PDB entry 7SUG | X-ray diffraction, 1.48 A resolution | chain A

Chain A:
Molecule: Serine/threonine-protein kinase Chk1
From: Homo sapiens
Notes: EC 2.7.11.1
Reference sequence: O14757 (CHK1_HUMAN); residue numbers follow UniProt; this construct covers 1-289
Chain sequence (297 residues; numbered 1 to 297; the number before each row is that of its first residue):
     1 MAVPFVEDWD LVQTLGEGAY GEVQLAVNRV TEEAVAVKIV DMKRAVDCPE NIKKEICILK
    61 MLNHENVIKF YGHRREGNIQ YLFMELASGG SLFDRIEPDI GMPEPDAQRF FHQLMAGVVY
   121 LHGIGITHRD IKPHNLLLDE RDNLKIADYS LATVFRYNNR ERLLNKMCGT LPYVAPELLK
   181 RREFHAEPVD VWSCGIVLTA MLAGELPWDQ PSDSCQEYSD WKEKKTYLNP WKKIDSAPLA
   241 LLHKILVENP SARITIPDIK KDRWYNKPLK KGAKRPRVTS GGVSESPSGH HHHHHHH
Not modelled in the structure: 1-2, 42-48, 272-297
Construct notes: engineered mutation Leu-59 (Asn in O14757), Ile-68 (Val in O14757), Met-84 (Leu in O14757), Leu-86 (Tyr in O14757), Ala-87 (Cys in O14757), Ser-91 (Glu in O14757), His-134 (Glu in O14757), Ala-147 (Ser in O14757), Tyr-149 (Phe in O14757), Ser-150 (Gly in O14757); expression tag (290-297)
Curated features (UniProtKB/Swiss-Prot):
  - active site: Asp-130 (Proton acceptor)
  - binding site (ATP): Leu-15 to Val-23, Lys-38
  - modified residue (Phosphoserine): Ser-280, Ser-286
  - cross-link: Lys-132 (Glycyl lysine isopeptide (Lys-Gly) (interchain with G-Cter in ubiquitin))
Ligand contacts: BWI (1-(2-{[5-methyl-1-(oxan-4-yl)-1H-pyrazol-4-yl]amino}quinazolin-8-yl)cyclopropane-1-carbonitrile): Gln-13, Leu-15, Tyr-20, Val-23, Ala-36, Ile-68, Met-84, Glu-85, Leu-86, Ala-87, Ser-88, Gly-90, Leu-137

Summary:
Ligands of chain A: compound BWI. From UniProt: active-site residue Asp-130 and 10 ATP-binding residues.
Chain A is Serine/threonine-protein kinase Chk1 (Homo sapiens); the structure, Structure of CHK1 10-pt. mutant
complex with LRRK2 inhibitor 09, was determined by X-ray diffraction together with 7SUF, 7SUH, 7SUI and 7SUJ
from the same study.
